8U65 - chains B and A; structure by electron microscopy, 3.01 A resolution.

# Chain B (and A)
Protein: histidine kinase
Source organism: Pseudomonas syringae pv. tomato str. DC3000
Notes: chain A of this document is another copy of the same molecule, construct and numbering; everything in this record applies to it too
UniProtKB: Q885D3 (Q885D3_PSESM); residues 1-745 here = UniProt positions 1-745
Sequence (746 residues; row label = number of the first residue in the row; numbering starts at 0):
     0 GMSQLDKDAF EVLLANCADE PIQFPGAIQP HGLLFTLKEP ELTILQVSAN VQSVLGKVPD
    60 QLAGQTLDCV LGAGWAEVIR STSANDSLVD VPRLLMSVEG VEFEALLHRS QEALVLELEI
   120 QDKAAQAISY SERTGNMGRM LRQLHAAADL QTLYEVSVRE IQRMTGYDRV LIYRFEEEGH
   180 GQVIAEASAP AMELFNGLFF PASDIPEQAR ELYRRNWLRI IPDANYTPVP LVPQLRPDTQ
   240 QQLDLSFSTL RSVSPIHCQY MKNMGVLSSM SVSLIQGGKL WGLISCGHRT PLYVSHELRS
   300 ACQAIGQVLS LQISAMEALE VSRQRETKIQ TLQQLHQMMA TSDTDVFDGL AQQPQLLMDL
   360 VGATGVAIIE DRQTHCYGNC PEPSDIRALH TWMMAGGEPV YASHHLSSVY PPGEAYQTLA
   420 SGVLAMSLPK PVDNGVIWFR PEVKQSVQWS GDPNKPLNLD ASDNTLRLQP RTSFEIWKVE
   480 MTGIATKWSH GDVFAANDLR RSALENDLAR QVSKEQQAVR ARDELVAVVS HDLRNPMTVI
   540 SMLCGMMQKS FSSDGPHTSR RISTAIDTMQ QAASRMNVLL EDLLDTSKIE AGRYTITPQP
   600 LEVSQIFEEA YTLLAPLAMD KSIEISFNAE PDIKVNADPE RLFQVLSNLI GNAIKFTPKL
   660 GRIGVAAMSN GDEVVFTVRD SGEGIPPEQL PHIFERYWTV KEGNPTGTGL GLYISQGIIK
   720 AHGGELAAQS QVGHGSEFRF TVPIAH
Unresolved in the structure: 0-1, 121-133, 450-464, 515-745 (chain A: 0-1, 123-134, 342-343, 450-464, 513-745)
Disulfide bonds: Cys375-Cys379
Covalent attachments: 2(R),3(E)- phytochromobilin (LBV) linked to Cys16
Sequence notes: expression tag (0)
Small-molecule neighbours: 2(R),3(E)- phytochromobilin (LBV; 3-[2-[(Z)-[3-(2-carboxyethyl)-5-[(Z)-(4-ethenyl-3-methyl-5-oxidanylidene-pyrrol-2-ylidene)methyl]-4-methyl-pyrrol-1-ium -2-ylidene]methyl]-5-[(Z)-[(3E)-3-ethylidene-4-methyl-5-oxidanylidene-pyrrolidin-2-ylidene]methyl]-4-methyl-1H-pyrrol-3- yl]propanoic acid): Leu13, Ala17, Ile21, Tyr172, Phe194, Leu197, Phe199, Ser202, Asp203, Ile204, Pro205, Ala208, Tyr212, Arg218, Ile220, Arg250, Ser251, Val252, Ser253, Ile255, His256, Tyr259, Ser270, Leu282, Ser284, Leu467, Pro469
From the paper describing this entry:
  - post-translational modification sites: His530
  - mutagenesis - H530A: abolished catalytic activity

# Interface between chain B and chain A
Residue-residue contacts - 24 pairs, chain B then chain A:
  Met136(B) - Met136(A)  hydrophobic
  Gly137(B) - Ala303(A)
  Arg138(B) - Asp89(A)  hydrogen bond (side chain-backbone)
  Arg138(B) - Val90(A)  hydrogen bond (side chain-backbone)
  Arg138(B) - Pro91(A)
  Leu140(B) - Met136(A)  hydrophobic
  Leu140(B) - Ala303(A)  hydrophobic
  Leu140(B) - Val307(A)  hydrophobic
  Arg141(B) - Gln302(A)
  Arg141(B) - Gln306(A)
  His144(B) - Trp216(A)
  His144(B) - Gln306(A)
  Ala145(B) - Asp89(A)
  Trp216(B) - His144(A)
  Ser299(B) - Arg141(A)
  Gln302(B) - Arg141(A)
  Ala303(B) - Gly137(A)
  Gln306(B) - Arg141(A)
  Gln306(B) - His144(A)  hydrogen bond
  Val307(B) - Leu140(A)  hydrophobic
  Val307(B) - Val307(A)  hydrophobic
  Leu310(B) - Ala314(A)  hydrophobic
  Gln311(B) - Leu310(A)
  Ala314(B) - Leu310(A)  hydrophobic
Other interface residues (no listed pair), chain B (18 interface residues in all): Asp89, Gln142
Other interface residues (no listed pair), chain A (20 interface residues in all): Gln142, Ala145, His295, Ser299, Gln311

# Overview
18 residues of chain B face 20 of chain A across their interface, with 3 hydrogen bonds. Among the polar pairs
are Arg138(B)-Asp89(A), Arg138(B)-Val90(A) and Gln306(B)-His144(A). Covalently linked 2(R),3(E)-
phytochromobilin: at Cys16(B). From the paper: H530A of chain B abolishes catalytic activity; a modification
site at His530(B).
Both chains are histidine kinase (Pseudomonas syringae pv. tomato str. DC3000). Entry 8U65 (Cryo-EM structure
of PsBphP in Pfr state, splayed PSM only) was determined by electron microscopy (same publication as 8U4X,
8U62, 8U63, 8U64 and 8U8Z).
